PDB entry 5KNB | X-ray diffraction, 3.25 A resolution | chains D and G of the 8 polymer chains in the assembly

[Chain D]
Name: V-type sodium ATPase subunit B
Source organism: Enterococcus hirae ATCC 9790
Reference sequence: Q08637 (NTPB_ENTHA); numbering as in UniProt (aligned over 1-458)
Chain sequence (465 residues; row label = number of the first residue in the row; numbers below 1 keep their minus sign (Gly-6 is residue -6)):
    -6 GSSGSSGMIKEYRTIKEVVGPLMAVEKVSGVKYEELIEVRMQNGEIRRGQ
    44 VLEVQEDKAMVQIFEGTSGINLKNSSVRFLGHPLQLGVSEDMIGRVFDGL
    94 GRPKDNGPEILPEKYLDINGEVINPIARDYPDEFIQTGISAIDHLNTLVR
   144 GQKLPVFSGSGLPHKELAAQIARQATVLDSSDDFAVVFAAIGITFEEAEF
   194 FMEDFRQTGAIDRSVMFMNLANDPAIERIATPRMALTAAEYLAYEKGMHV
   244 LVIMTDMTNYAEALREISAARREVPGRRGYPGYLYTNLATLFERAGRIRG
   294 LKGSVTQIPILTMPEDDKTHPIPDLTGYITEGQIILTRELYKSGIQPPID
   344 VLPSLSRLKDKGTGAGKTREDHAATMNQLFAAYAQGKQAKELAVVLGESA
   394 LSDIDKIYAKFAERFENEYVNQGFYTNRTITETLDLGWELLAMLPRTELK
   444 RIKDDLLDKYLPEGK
Not modelled in the structure: -6 to 2, 456-458
Construct notes: expression tag (-6 to 0)
From the paper describing this entry:
  - binding site for the ligand ADP: Arg350
  - conformationally variable residues: Arg350

[Chain G]
Name: V-type sodium ATPase subunit D
Source organism: Enterococcus hirae ATCC 9790
Reference sequence: P43435 (NTPD_ENTHA); numbering as in UniProt (aligned over 1-210)
Chain sequence (217 residues; each row starts with the number of its first residue; numbers below 1 keep their minus sign (Gly-6 is residue -6)):
    -6 GSSGSSGMRLNVNPTRMELTRLKKQLTTATRGHKLLKDKQDELMRQFILL
    44 IRKNNELRQAIEKETQTAMKDFVLAKSTVEEAFIDELLALPAENVSISVV
    94 EKNIMSVKVPLMNFQYDETLNETPLEYGYLHSNAELDRSIDGFTQLLPKL
   144 LKLAEVEKTCQLMAEEIEKTRRRVNALEYMTIPQLEETIYYIKMKLEENE
   194 RAEVTRLIKVKNMGTEE
Not modelled in the structure: -6 to 0, 62-86, 110-126, 207-210
Construct notes: expression tag (-6 to 0)

[Chain D / chain G interface]
Pairs across the interface (13):
  Arg265(D) - Val203(G)  hydrogen bond (side chain-backbone)
  Arg265(D) - Lys204(G)
  Pro268(D) - Leu200(G)  hydrophobic
  Gly269(D) - Glu193(G)
  Arg271(D) - Arg9(G)
  Arg271(D) - Glu193(G)
  Glu308(D) - Met10(G)
  Asp310(D) - Thr13(G)
  Glu384(D) - Arg24(G)  salt bridge
  Leu385(D) - Leu28(G)  hydrophobic
  Val388(D) - Leu28(G)  hydrophobic
  Leu389(D) - Lys32(G)
  Leu389(D) - Met98(G)
Also at the interface, not in a pair above, chain D (12 interface residues in all): Val267, Arg270

[Summary]
The interface between chain D and chain G involves 12 residues on one side and 11 on the other; the contacts
include 1 hydrogen bond and 1 salt bridge. Polar pairs include Glu384(D)-Arg24(G) and Arg265(D)-Val203(G). The
paper reports a binding site for the ligand ADP at Arg350(D); conformational variability at Arg350(D).
Chain D is V-type sodium ATPase subunit B and chain G is V-type sodium ATPase subunit D, both from
Enterococcus hirae ATCC 9790; the structure, Crystal structure of the 2 ADP-bound V1 complex, was determined
by X-ray diffraction (same publication as 5KNC and 5KND).
